3ELJ - chain A; structure by X-ray diffraction, 1.80 A resolution.

[Chain A]
Molecule: Mitogen-activated protein kinase 8
Source organism: Homo sapiens
Notes: EC 2.7.11.24
UniProt: P45983 (MK08_HUMAN); residue numbers follow UniProt; this construct covers 1-364
Amino-acid sequence (369 residues; row label = number of the first residue in the row; numbers below 1 keep their minus sign (Gly-4 is residue -4)):
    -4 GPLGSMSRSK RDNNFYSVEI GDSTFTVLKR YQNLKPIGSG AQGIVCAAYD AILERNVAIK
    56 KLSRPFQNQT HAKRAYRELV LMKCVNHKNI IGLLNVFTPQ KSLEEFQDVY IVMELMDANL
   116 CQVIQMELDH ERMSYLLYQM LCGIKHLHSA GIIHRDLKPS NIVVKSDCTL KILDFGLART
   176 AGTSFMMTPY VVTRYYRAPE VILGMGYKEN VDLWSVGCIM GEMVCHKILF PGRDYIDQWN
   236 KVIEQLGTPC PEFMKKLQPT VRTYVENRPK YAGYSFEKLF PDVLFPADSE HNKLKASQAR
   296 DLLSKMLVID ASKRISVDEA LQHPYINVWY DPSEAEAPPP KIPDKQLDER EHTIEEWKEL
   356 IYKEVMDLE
Not modelled in the structure: -4 to 6, 173-178, 339-343
Differences from the reference sequence: expression tag (-4 to 0)
Residues lining bound ligands: GS7 (2-fluoro-6-{[2-({2-methoxy-4-[(methylsulfonyl)methyl]phenyl}amino)-7H-pyrrolo[2,3-d]pyrimidin-4-yl]amino}benzamide): Ile32, Gly33, Ser34, Gly35, Val40, Ala53, Lys55, Ile86, Met108, Glu109, Leu110, Met111, Asp112, Ala113, Asn114, Gln117, Ser155, Asn156, Val158, Leu168
Curated features (UniProtKB/Swiss-Prot):
  - motif: Thr183 to Tyr185 (TXY)
  - active site: Asp151 (Proton acceptor)
  - binding site (ATP): Ile32 to Val40, Lys55
  - modified residue: Cys116 (S-nitrosocysteine), Thr183 (Phosphothreonine), Tyr185 (Phosphotyrosine)
  - natural variant: Gly171 (G171S: In a renal clear cell carcinoma sample), Gly177 (G177R: In a glioblastoma multiforme sample)
  - mutagenesis: Lys55 (K55D: Abolished protein kinase activity), Thr183 (T183A: Phosphorylation blocked), Tyr185 (Y185F: Phosphorylation blocked)

[Overview]
Ligands of chain A: compound GS7. UniProt lists active-site residue Asp151, 10 ATP-binding residues and 3
mutagenesis sites.
Chain A is Mitogen-activated protein kinase 8 (Homo sapiens); the structure, Jnk1 complexed with a
bis-anilino-pyrrolopyrimidine inhibitor, was determined by X-ray diffraction (same publication as 3EKN).
